PDB entry 8I91 | electron microscopy, 3.30 A resolution | chains A and B of the 4 polymer chains in the assembly

# Chain A
Name: Angiotensin-converting enzyme 2
Source organism: Homo sapiens
Notes: EC 3.4.17.23, 3.4.17.-
Reference sequence: Q9BYF1 (ACE2_HUMAN); the construct has insertions or renumbered stretches relative to UniProt, so the offset changes along the chain: -6 to 9 = UniProt 2-17; 18-805 = UniProt 18-805
Chain sequence (826 residues; each row starts with the number of its first residue; numbers below 1 keep their minus sign (Met-8 is residue -8)):
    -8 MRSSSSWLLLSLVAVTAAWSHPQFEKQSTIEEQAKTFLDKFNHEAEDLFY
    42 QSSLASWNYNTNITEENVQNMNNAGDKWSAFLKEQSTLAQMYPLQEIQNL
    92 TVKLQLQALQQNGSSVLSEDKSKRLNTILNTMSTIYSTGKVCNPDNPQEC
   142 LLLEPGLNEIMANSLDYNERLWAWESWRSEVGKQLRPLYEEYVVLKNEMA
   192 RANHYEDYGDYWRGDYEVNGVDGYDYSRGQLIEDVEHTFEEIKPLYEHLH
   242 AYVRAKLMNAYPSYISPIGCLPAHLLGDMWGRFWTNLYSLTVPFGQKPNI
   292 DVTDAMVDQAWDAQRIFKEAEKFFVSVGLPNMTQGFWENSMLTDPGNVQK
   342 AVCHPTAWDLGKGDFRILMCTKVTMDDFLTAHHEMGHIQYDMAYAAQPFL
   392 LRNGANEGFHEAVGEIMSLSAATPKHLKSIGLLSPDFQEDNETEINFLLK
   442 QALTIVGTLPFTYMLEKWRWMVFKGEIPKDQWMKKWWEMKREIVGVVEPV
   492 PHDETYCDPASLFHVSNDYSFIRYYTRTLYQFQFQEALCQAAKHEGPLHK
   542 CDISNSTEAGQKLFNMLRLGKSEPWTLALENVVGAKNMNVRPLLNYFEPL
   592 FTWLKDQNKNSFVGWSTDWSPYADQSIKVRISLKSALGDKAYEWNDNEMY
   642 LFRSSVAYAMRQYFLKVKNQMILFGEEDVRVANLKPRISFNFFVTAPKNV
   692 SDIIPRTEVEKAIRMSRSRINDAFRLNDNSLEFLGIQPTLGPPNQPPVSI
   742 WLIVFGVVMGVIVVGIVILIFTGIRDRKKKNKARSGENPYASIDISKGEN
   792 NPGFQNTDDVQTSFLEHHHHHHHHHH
Disordered / not traced: -8 to 19, 769-817
Differences from the reference sequence: initiating methionine (-8); expression tag (-7, 806-817); insertion (10-17)
Disulfide bonds: Cys133-Cys141, Cys344-Cys361, Cys530-Cys542
Glycans and other covalent adducts: N-acetylglucosamine (NAG) linked to Asn53, Asn90, Asn103, Asn322, Asn432, Asn546, Asn690
Ion coordination: Zn2+: His374, His378, Glu402

# Chain B
Name: SIT1
Source organism: Homo sapiens
Reference sequence: Q9NP91 (S6A20_HUMAN); numbering as in UniProt (aligned over 1-592)
Chain sequence (613 residues; numbered -20 to 592; the number before each row is that of its first residue; numbers below 1 keep their minus sign (Met-20 is residue -20)):
   -20 MADYKDDDDKSGPDEVDASGRMEKARPLWANSLQFVFACISYAVGLGNVW
    30 RFPYLCQMYGGGSFLVPYIIMLIVEGMPLLYLELAVGQRMRQGSIGAWRT
    80 ISPYLSGVGVASVVVSFFLSMYYNVINAWAFWYLFHSFQDPLPWSVCPLN
   130 GNHTGYDEECEKASSTQYFWYRKTLNISPSLQENGGVQWEPALCLLLAWL
   180 VVYLCILRGTESTGKVVYFTASLPYCVLIIYLIRGLTLHGATNGLMYMFT
   230 PKIEQLANPKAWINAATQIFFSLGLGFGSLIAFASYNEPSNNCQKHAIIV
   280 SLINSFTSIFASIVTFSIYGFKATFNYENCLKKVSLLLTNTFDLEDGFLT
   330 ASNLEQVKGYLASAYPSKYSEMFPQIKNCSLESELDTAVQGTGLAFIVYT
   380 EAIKNMEVSQLWSVLYFFMLLMLGIGSMLGNTAAILTPLTDSKIISSHLP
   430 KEAISGLVCLVNCAIGMVFTMEAGNYWFDIFNDYAATLSLLLIVLVETIA
   480 VCYVYGLRRFESDLKAMTGRAVSWYWKVMWAGVSPLLIVSLFVFYLSDYI
   530 LTGTLKYQAWDASQGQLVTKDYPAYALAVIGLLVASSTMCIPLAALGTFV
   580 QRRLKRGDADPVA
Disordered / not traced: -20 to 4, 584-592
Differences from the reference sequence: initiating methionine (-20); expression tag (-19 to 0)
Disulfide bonds: Cys126-Cys139, Cys309-Cys358
Glycans and other covalent adducts: N-acetylglucosamine (NAG) linked to Asn131, Asn357
Small-molecule neighbours: proline (PRO): Tyr21, Ala22, Gly24, Leu25, Gly26, Tyr102, Phe250, Ser251, Phe256, Ser406, Asn410
Reported in the primary citation:
  - binding site for proline: Tyr21, Phe250, Ser251, Ser406, Asn410
  - binding site for chloride ion: Asn27, Tyr47, Gln247, Ser251, Asn283, Ser287
  - contacts within the chain: Trp8-Tyr265 (pi stacking), Phe14-Phe262 (pi stacking)
  - conformationally variable residues (side-chain flip): Tyr21, Tyr265

# Chain A / chain B interface
Pairs across the interface - 36 pairs, chain A then chain B:
  Arg621(A) with Asn319(B), hydrogen bond
  Ser623(A) with Asp325(B), hydrogen bond
  Lys676(A) with Asp322(B), salt bridge
  Pro677(A) with Glu324(B)
  Arg678(A) with Thr318(B); Asn319(B), hydrogen bond; Asp322(B), hydrogen bond (backbone-side chain); Leu323(B); Asp325(B), salt bridge
  Pro729(A) with Thr133(B)
  Thr730(A) with Asn131(B), hydrogen bond (side chain-backbone); His132(B), hydrogen bond (side chain-backbone); Thr133(B)
  Gly732(A) with Leu128(B)
  Ile741(A) with Phe114(B); Phe117(B), hydrophobic; Gln118(B)
  Trp742(A) with Phe114(B); His115(B); Trp168(B), hydrophobic; Glu169(B)
  Val745(A) with Phe114(B), hydrophobic; Phe117(B), hydrophobic
  Phe746(A) with Phe114(B), hydrophobic; Leu172(B), hydrophobic
  Met750(A) with Leu176(B), hydrophobic
  Ile753(A) with Leu179(B), hydrophobic; Val180(B), hydrophobic; Leu183(B)
  Gly756(A) with Leu183(B)
  Ile757(A) with Tyr182(B), hydrophobic; Leu183(B)
  Leu760(A) with Leu186(B), hydrophobic
  Ile761(A) with Tyr182(B)
  Ile765(A) with Glu431(B)
  Arg768(A) with Glu431(B), salt bridge
Interface residues without a listed pair, chain A (28 interface residues in all): Lys625, Ser626, Gln728, Leu731, Pro733, Gln736, Val749, Val754
Interface residues without a listed pair, chain B (28 interface residues in all): Trp111, Asp119, Leu315, Pro429

# Overview
Chain A and chain B each contribute 28 residues to their interface, with 6 hydrogen bonds and 3 salt bridges.
Polar pairs include Lys676(A)-Asp322(B), Arg678(A)-Asp325(B) and Arg768(A)-Glu431(B). From the paper: a
binding site for chloride ion at Asn27(B), Tyr47(B) and Gln247(B) among others; a binding site for proline at
Tyr21(B), Phe250(B) and Ser251(B) among others.
Here chain A is Angiotensin-converting enzyme 2 and chain B is SIT1, both from Homo sapiens. Entry 8I91
(ACE2-SIT1 complex bound with proline) was determined by electron microscopy, deposited together with 8I92 and
8I93.
